PDB entry 2FJ7 | X-ray diffraction, 3.20 A resolution | chains J and F of the 10 polymer chains in the assembly

== Chain J ==
Molecule: 147 bp DNA containing 16 bp poly dT element
Sequence (147 nucleotides; row label = number of the first residue in the row):
   148 ATCAATATCC ACCTGCAGAT ACTACCAAAA GTGTATTTGG AAACTGCTCC ATCAAAAGGC
   208 ATGTTCAGCT GAGTCAGCCA AATTAGCTTA TCATGATTTT TTTTTTTTTT TTGACACTTT
   268 TGGTAGAATG TGCAGGTGGA TATTGAT

== Chain F ==
Name: Histone H4
Source organism: Xenopus laevis
UniProt: P62799 (H4_XENLA); numbering as in UniProt (aligned over 1-102)
Sequence (102 residues; each row starts with the number of its first residue):
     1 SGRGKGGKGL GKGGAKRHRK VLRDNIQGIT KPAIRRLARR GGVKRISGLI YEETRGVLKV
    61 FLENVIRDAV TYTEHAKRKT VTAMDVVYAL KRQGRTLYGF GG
Unresolved in the structure: 1-18

== Chain J / chain F interface ==
Pairs across the interface (14; chain J residue first):
  DA227(J) / Arg-45(F)  base contact
  DA228(J) / Arg-45(F)  sugar contact
  DA228(J) / Ile-46(F)  sugar contact
  DA228(J) / Ser-47(F)  hydrogen bond to the phosphate
  DA228(J) / Gly-48(F)  hydrogen bond to the phosphate
  DA229(J) / Arg-35(F)  salt bridge to the phosphate
  DA229(J) / Arg-45(F)  sugar contact
  DA229(J) / Ile-46(F)  hydrogen bond to the phosphate
  DA229(J) / Tyr-51(F)  hydrogen bond to the phosphate
  DT248(J) / Lys-79(F)  phosphate contact
  DT248(J) / Thr-80(F)  hydrogen bond to the phosphate
  DT249(J) / Arg-78(F)  phosphate contact
  DT249(J) / Lys-79(F)  hydrogen bond to the phosphate
  DT249(J) / Thr-80(F)  hydrogen bond to the phosphate

== Overview ==
Chain J and chain F form an interface of 5 and 9 residues respectively, with 7 hydrogen bonds and 1 salt
bridge. Polar pairs include DA228(J)/Ser-47(F), DA228(J)/Gly-48(F) and DA229(J)/Ile-46(F).
Here chain J is 147 bp DNA containing 16 bp poly dT element and chain F is Histone H4 (Xenopus laevis). Entry
2FJ7 (Crystal structure of Nucleosome Core Particle Containing a Poly (dA.dT) Sequence Element) was determined
by X-ray diffraction.
